4PKO - chains L and M of the 28 polymer chains in the assembly; structure by X-ray diffraction, 3.84 A resolution.

Chain L (and M):
Protein: 60 kDa chaperonin
Source organism: Escherichia coli
Notes: chain M of this document is another copy of the same molecule, construct and numbering; everything in this record applies to it too
UniProtKB: Q548M1 (Q548M1_ECOLX); numbering as in UniProt (aligned over 1-548)
Sequence (548 residues; numbered 1 to 548; the number before each row is that of its first residue):
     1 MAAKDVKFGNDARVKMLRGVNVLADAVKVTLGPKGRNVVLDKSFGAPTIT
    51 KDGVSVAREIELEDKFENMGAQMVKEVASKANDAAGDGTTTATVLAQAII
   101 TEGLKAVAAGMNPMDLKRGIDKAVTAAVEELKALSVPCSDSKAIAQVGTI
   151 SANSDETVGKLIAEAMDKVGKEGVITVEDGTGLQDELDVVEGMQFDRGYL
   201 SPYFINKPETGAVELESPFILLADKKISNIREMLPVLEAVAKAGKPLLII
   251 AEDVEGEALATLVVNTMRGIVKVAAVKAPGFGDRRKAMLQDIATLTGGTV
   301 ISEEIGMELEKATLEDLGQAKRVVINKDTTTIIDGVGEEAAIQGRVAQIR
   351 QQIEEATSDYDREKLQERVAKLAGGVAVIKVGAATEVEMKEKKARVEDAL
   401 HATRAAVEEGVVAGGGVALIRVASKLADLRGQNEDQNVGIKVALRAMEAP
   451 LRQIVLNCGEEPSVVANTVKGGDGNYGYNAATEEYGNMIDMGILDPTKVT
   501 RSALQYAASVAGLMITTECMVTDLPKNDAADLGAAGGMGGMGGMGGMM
Disordered / not traced: 1, 526-548
Metal / ion sites: K+: Thr30, Lys51, Thr90 (together with ADP); Mg2+: Asp87 (together with ADP)
Residues lining bound ligands:
  - ADP (adenosine-5'-diphosphate): Thr30, Leu31, Gly32, Pro33, Lys51, Asp87, Gly88, Thr89, Thr90, Thr91, Ile150, Ser154, Gly414, Gly415, Gly416, Ile454, Tyr478, Asn479, Ala480, Ala481, Met488, Ile493, Asp495
  - beryllium trifluoride (BEF): Thr30, Lys51, Asp52, Gly53, Val54, Gly86, Asp87, Gly88, Thr89, Thr90, Asp398
From the paper describing this entry:
  - binding site for beryllium trifluoride: Gly88

How chain L and chain M interact:
Contacting residue pairs (67; chain L residue first):
  Ala2(L) with Glu61(M), hydrogen bond (backbone-side chain)
  Ala3(L) with Glu61(M); Leu62(M); Glu63(M)
  Lys4(L) with Glu59(M); Glu61(M), hydrogen bond (backbone-backbone)
  Val6(L) with Val22(M), hydrophobic
  Phe8(L) with Asp25(M); Ala26(M), hydrophobic
  Met69(L) with Val39(M), hydrophobic; Asp41(M); Pro47(M)
  Met73(L) with Pro47(M); Ile49(M), hydrophobic
  Glu76(L) with Thr385(M); Glu386(M), hydrogen bond (side chain-backbone); Val387(M), hydrogen bond (side chain-backbone)
  Lys80(L) with Ala384(M)
  Pro113(L) with Arg36(M)
  Met114(L) with Arg395(M)
  Lys117(L) with Glu388(M), salt bridge
  Arg118(L) with Asn153(M), hydrogen bond (side chain-backbone); Ser154(M)
  Glu304(L) with Tyr203(M), hydrogen bond; Val263(M); Val264(M)
  Ile305(L) with Val264(M), hydrophobic; Met267(M), hydrophobic; Arg268(M)
  Gly306(L) with Val264(M); Arg268(M), hydrogen bond (backbone-side chain)
  Gln348(L) with Glu209(M)
  Gln351(L) with Glu209(M); Thr210(M), hydrogen bond
  Gln352(L) with Glu209(M), hydrogen bond
  Glu355(L) with Thr210(M)
  Ala356(L) with Lys327(M)
  Gln505(L) with Leu183(M)
  Tyr506(L) with Ala384(M); Thr385(M)
  Ser509(L) with Ala384(M); Thr385(M), hydrogen bond; Glu388(M), hydrogen bond
  Val510(L) with Thr385(M); Val387(M), hydrophobic
  Leu513(L) with Asn37(M); Ile49(M), hydrophobic; Val387(M); Glu388(M); Glu391(M)
  Thr516(L) with Arg36(M); Asn37(M), hydrogen bond (backbone-backbone)
  Thr517(L) with Asn37(M); Val39(M)
  Glu518(L) with Val29(M); Arg36(M), salt bridge; Asn37(M), hydrogen bond (backbone-backbone)
  Cys519(L) with Asn37(M); Val38(M); Val39(M), hydrogen bond (backbone-backbone)
  Met520(L) with Val39(M)
  Val521(L) with Val39(M), hydrogen bond (backbone-backbone); Leu40(M), hydrophobic; Asp41(M), hydrogen bond (backbone-backbone); Ile60(M), hydrophobic
  Thr522(L) with Asp41(M), hydrogen bond
  Leu524(L) with Glu63(M)
Interface residues without a listed pair, chain L (39 interface residues in all): Arg13, Gln72, Val107, Asn112, Asp121
Interface residues without a listed pair, chain M (38 interface residues in all): Lys34, Ala46, Ala260

Summary:
39 residues of chain L face 38 of chain M across their interface; the contacts include 17 hydrogen bonds and 2
salt bridges. Polar pairs include Lys117(L)-Glu388(M), Glu518(L)-Arg36(M) and Ala2(L)-Glu61(M). Chain L binds
ADP and beryllium trifluoride. The paper reports a binding site for beryllium trifluoride at Gly88(L).
Both chains are 60 kDa chaperonin (Escherichia coli). Entry 4PKO (Crystal structure of the Football-shaped
GroEL-GroES2-(ADPBeFx)14 complex) was determined by X-ray diffraction, deposited together with 4PKN.
